Entry 3RRR (X-ray diffraction, 2.82 A resolution); this record covers chains A and B of the 6 polymer chains in the assembly.

== Chain A ==
Name: Fusion glycoprotein F0
Source organism: Human respiratory syncytial virus
UniProt: Q84850 (Q84850_HRSV); residues 26-109 here = UniProt positions 26-109
Sequence (84 residues; numbered 26 to 109; the number before each row is that of its first residue):
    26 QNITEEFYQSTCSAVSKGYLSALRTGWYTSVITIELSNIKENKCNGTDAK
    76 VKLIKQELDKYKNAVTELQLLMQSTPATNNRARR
Not modelled in the structure: 99-109
Covalently attached groups: N-acetylglucosamine (NAG) linked to Asn70
What the authors report for this chain:
  - post-translational modification sites: Asn70
  - binding site for N-acetylglucosamine: Asn70

== Chain B ==
Name: Fusion glycoprotein F0
Source organism: Human respiratory syncytial virus
UniProt: Q84850 (Q84850_HRSV); residues 147-513 here = UniProt positions 147-513
Sequence (374 residues; numbered 147 to 520; the number before each row is that of its first residue):
   147 AIASGVAVSKVLHLEGEVNKIKSALLSTNKAVVSLSNGVSVLTSKVLDLK
   197 NYIDKQLLPIVNKQSCSISNIETVIEFQQKNNRLLEITREFSVNAGVTTP
   247 VSTYMLTNSELLSLINDMPITNDQKKLMSNNVQIVRQQSYSIMSIIKEEV
   297 LAYVVQLPLYGVIDTPCWKLHTSPLCTTNTKEGSNICLTRTDRGWYCDNA
   347 GSVSFFPQAETCKVQSNRVFCDTMNSLTLPSEVNLCNVDIFNPKYDCKIM
   397 TSKTDVSSSVITSLGAIVSCYGKTKCTASNKNRGIIKTFSNGCDYVSNKG
   447 VDTVSVGNTLYYVNKQEGKSLYVKGEPIINFYDPLVFPSDEFDASISQVN
   497 EKINQSLAFIRKSDELLGLEVLFQ
Not modelled in the structure: 323-332, 515-520
Disulfides: Cys313-Cys343, Cys322-Cys333, Cys358-Cys367, Cys382-Cys393, Cys416-Cys422
Covalently attached groups: N-acetylglucosamine (NAG) linked to Asn500
Sequence notes: expression tag (514-520)
What the authors report for this chain:
  - post-translational modification sites: Asn500
  - binding site for N-acetylglucosamine: Asn500
  - conformationally variable residues: Phe435

== Chain A / chain B interface ==
Inter-chain disulfides: Cys37(A)-Cys439(B), Cys69(A)-Cys212(B)
Pairs across the interface (169; chain A residue first):
  Asn27(A) with Asn363(B)
  Ile28(A) with Ser362(B); Asn363(B); Leu410(B)
  Thr29(A) with Leu410(B)
  Glu30(A) with His317(B), salt bridge; Thr408(B), hydrogen bond; Ser409(B); Leu410(B), hydrogen bond (side chain-backbone); Tyr441(B), hydrogen bond
  Phe32(A) with Cys439(B); Asp440(B); Tyr441(B), hydrophobic
  Tyr33(A) with Asn383(B)
  Gln34(A) with Leu321(B); Cys439(B), hydrogen bond (side chain-backbone)
  Ser35(A) with Leu321(B); Val384(B), hydrogen bond (side chain-backbone)
  Thr36(A) with Leu321(B); Arg336(B); Cys382(B); Asn383(B), hydrogen bond (side chain-backbone); Val384(B); Asp385(B); Ile386(B)
  Cys37(A) with Thr318(B); Ser319(B), hydrogen bond (backbone-backbone); Pro320(B), hydrogen bond (side chain-backbone); Leu321(B), hydrophobic; Ser415(B); Cys439(B), disulfide
  Ser38(A) with His317(B); Thr318(B); Arg336(B); Ile413(B)
  Ala39(A) with Lys315(B); Leu316(B); His317(B), hydrogen bond (backbone-backbone); Ile413(B), hydrophobic
  Val40(A) with Trp314(B), hydrophobic; Lys315(B); Leu316(B), hydrophobic
  Ser41(A) with Trp314(B); Lys315(B), hydrogen bond (backbone-backbone); His317(B); Ser409(B), hydrogen bond
  Gly43(A) with Cys313(B); Asn363(B)
  Tyr44(A) with Thr311(B); Pro312(B); Cys313(B), hydrogen bond (backbone-backbone); Trp341(B), hydrophobic; Asn363(B); Val365(B), hydrophobic
  Leu45(A) with Asp310(B); Thr311(B); Asn363(B), hydrogen bond (backbone-backbone); Arg364(B); Val365(B), hydrogen bond (backbone-backbone)
  Ser46(A) with Val308(B); Ile309(B); Asp310(B), hydrogen bond (backbone-backbone); Thr311(B), hydrogen bond (backbone-backbone); Cys313(B); Cys343(B); Arg364(B), hydrogen bond (backbone-side chain); Val365(B)
  Ala47(A) with Tyr306(B), hydrophobic; Val308(B); Ile309(B), hydrophobic; Val365(B), hydrogen bond (backbone-backbone); Phe366(B); Cys367(B), hydrogen bond (backbone-backbone)
  Leu48(A) with Tyr306(B); Gly307(B), hydrogen bond (backbone-backbone); Val308(B), hydrogen bond (backbone-backbone); Cys343(B), hydrophobic; Asn345(B); Phe352(B), hydrophobic; Cys367(B); Thr369(B)
  Arg49(A) with Pro304(B); Leu305(B); Tyr306(B); Cys367(B), hydrogen bond (backbone-backbone); Asp368(B), salt bridge; Thr369(B), hydrogen bond (backbone-side chain); Met370(B)
  Thr50(A) with Leu305(B), hydrogen bond (backbone-backbone); Tyr306(B); Gly307(B), hydrogen bond (side chain-backbone); Thr369(B)
  Gly51(A) with Pro304(B); Leu305(B), hydrogen bond (backbone-backbone)
  Trp52(A) with Gln284(B); Tyr286(B), hydrophobic; Gln302(B); Leu303(B); Pro304(B), hydrophobic; Leu305(B)
  Tyr53(A) with Leu260(B); Asp263(B), hydrogen bond; Met264(B), hydrophobic; Gln302(B); Leu303(B), hydrogen bond (backbone-backbone); Leu305(B), hydrophobic
  Thr54(A) with Val300(B); Val301(B)
  Ser55(A) with Leu260(B); Val300(B); Val301(B), hydrogen bond (backbone-backbone)
  Val56(A) with Tyr299(B)
  Ile57(A) with Met251(B); Leu252(B), hydrophobic; Ala298(B); Tyr299(B), hydrogen bond (backbone-backbone)
  Thr58(A) with Val296(B); Leu297(B); Ala298(B)
  Ile59(A) with Arg229(B); Leu230(B), hydrophobic; Ile233(B), hydrophobic; Val296(B); Leu297(B), hydrogen bond (backbone-backbone); Tyr299(B)
  Glu60(A) with Glu295(B); Val296(B)
  Leu61(A) with Phe223(B), hydrophobic; Asn227(B); Glu294(B); Glu295(B), hydrogen bond (backbone-backbone)
  Ser62(A) with Phe223(B); Asn227(B), hydrogen bond (backbone-side chain)
  Ile64(A) with Thr219(B); Phe223(B), hydrophobic
  Asn67(A) with Ser215(B); Asn216(B)
  Cys69(A) with Cys212(B), disulfide
  Asn70(A) with Lys209(B); Cys212(B), hydrogen bond (backbone-side chain)
  Gly71(A) with Lys209(B); Ser213(B)
  Thr72(A) with Lys209(B), hydrogen bond (backbone-backbone); Ser213(B), hydrogen bond (backbone-side chain)
  Leu78(A) with Ile217(B), hydrophobic; Val220(B), hydrophobic
  Ile79(A) with Asn216(B); Thr219(B); Val220(B), hydrophobic
  Glu82(A) with Val220(B); Phe223(B); Gln224(B), hydrogen bond
  Lys85(A) with Gln224(B)
  Tyr86(A) with Leu230(B); Leu231(B), hydrophobic; Glu294(B), hydrogen bond (side chain-backbone)
  Val90(A) with Ile292(B); Lys293(B); Glu294(B)
  Leu93(A) with Thr234(B); Phe237(B), hydrophobic; Ser238(B); Met289(B), hydrophobic; Ile292(B), hydrophobic
  Gln94(A) with Ile292(B), hydrogen bond (side chain-backbone); Lys293(B)
  Leu96(A) with Ala241(B), hydrophobic
  Met97(A) with Ser290(B); Ile292(B), hydrophobic
Other interface residues (no listed pair), chain A (53 interface residues in all): Lys42, Leu83, Lys87
Other interface residues (no listed pair), chain B (93 interface residues in all): Gln210, Lys226, Glu256, Leu273, Ser285, Ile291, Val360, Gly411
Interface features reported in the paper:
  - specific contacts: Cys37(A)-Cys439(B) (covalent link)

== Overview ==
53 residues of chain A face 93 of chain B across their interface; the contacts include 2 disulfide bonds, 39
hydrogen bonds and 2 salt bridges. Among the polar pairs are Glu30(A)-His317(B), Arg49(A)-Asp368(B) and
Glu30(A)-Thr408(B). The authors report a contact between Cys37(A) and Cys439(B). The paper reports a binding
site for N-acetylglucosamine at Asn70(A) and Asn500(B); modification sites Asn70(A) and Asn500(B).
Here chain A is Fusion glycoprotein F0 and chain B is Fusion glycoprotein F0, both from Human respiratory
syncytial virus. Entry 3RRR (Structure of the RSV F protein in the post-fusion conformation) was determined by
X-ray diffraction together with 3RRT from the same study.
